7PWJ - chains AAA and FFF of the 6 polymer chains in the assembly; structure by X-ray diffraction, 1.94 A resolution.

Chain AAA:
Name: Deoxyuridine 5'-triphosphate nucleotidohydrolase, mitochondrial
Source organism: Homo sapiens
Notes: EC 3.6.1.23
UniProt: P33316 (DUT_HUMAN); residues 0-141 here correspond to UniProt positions 111-252 (UniProt number = residue number + 111)
Amino-acid sequence (145 residues; each row starts with the number of its first residue; numbers below 1 keep their minus sign (Tyr-3 is residue -3)):
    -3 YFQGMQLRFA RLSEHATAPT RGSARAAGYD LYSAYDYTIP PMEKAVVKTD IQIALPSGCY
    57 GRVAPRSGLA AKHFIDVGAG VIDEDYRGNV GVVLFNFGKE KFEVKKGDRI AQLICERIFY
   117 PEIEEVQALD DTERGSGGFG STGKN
Not modelled in the structure: -3 to -1, 137-141
Construct notes: expression tag (-3 to -1)
Swiss-Prot annotation at these positions:
  - binding site (dUTP): Arg62 to Gly64, Gly76 to Tyr82, Gly87, Arg130, Phe135, Gly136
Reported in the primary citation:
  - conformationally variable residues (loop rearrangement): Arg130

Chain FFF:
Name: Orf20
Source organism: Staphylococcus aureus
UniProt: Q9F0J8 (Q9F0J8_STAAU); residue numbers follow UniProt; this construct covers 1-156
Amino-acid sequence (156 residues; numbered 1 to 156; the number before each row is that of its first residue):
     1 MEGAGQMAEL PTHYGTIIKT LRKYMKLTQS KLSERTGFSQ NTISNHENGN RNIGVNEIEI
    61 YGKGLGIPSY ILHRISDEFK EKGYSPTLND FGKFDKMYSY VNKAYYNDGD IYYSSYDLYD
   121 ETIKLLELLK ESKINVNDID YDYVLKLYKQ ILSTDT
Not modelled in the structure: 1-7, 156

Interface between chain AAA and chain FFF:
Contacting residue pairs (21; chain AAA residue first):
  Val77(AAA) with Tyr112(FFF), hydrogen bond (backbone-side chain)
  Ile78(AAA) with Tyr112(FFF)
  Asp79(AAA) with Tyr112(FFF), hydrogen bond
  Asp81(AAA) with Tyr106(FFF)
  Tyr82(AAA) with Tyr105(FFF); Tyr106(FFF); Gly109(FFF); Tyr112(FFF), hydrophobic; Tyr113(FFF)
  Arg83(AAA) with Tyr106(FFF), hydrogen bond (backbone-backbone); Asn107(FFF)
  Gly84(AAA) with Tyr106(FFF); Asn107(FFF)
  Asn85(AAA) with Tyr113(FFF)
  Val86(AAA) with Tyr113(FFF)
  Gly87(AAA) with Tyr113(FFF), hydrogen bond (backbone-side chain)
  Glu118(AAA) with Lys63(FFF), salt bridge
  Ile119(AAA) with Glu59(FFF)
  Glu120(AAA) with Asn56(FFF)
  Glu121(AAA) with Val55(FFF); Asn56(FFF)
Interface residues without a listed pair, chain AAA (16 interface residues in all): Lys44, Val89
Interface residues without a listed pair, chain FFF (12 interface residues in all): Asp108, Asp110
The authors on this interface:
  - interface residues, chain FFF: Tyr105(FFF)

Summary:
16 residues of chain AAA and 12 residues of chain FFF are in contact; the contacts include 4 hydrogen bonds
and 1 salt bridge. Polar contacts include Glu118(AAA)-Lys63(FFF), Val77(AAA)-Tyr112(FFF) and
Asp79(AAA)-Tyr112(FFF). UniProt lists 14 dUTP-binding residues on chain AAA. The paper reports the interface
residue Tyr105(FFF); conformational variability at Arg130(AAA).
Here chain AAA is Deoxyuridine 5'-triphosphate nucleotidohydrolase, mitochondrial (Homo sapiens) and chain FFF
is Orf20 (Staphylococcus aureus). Entry 7PWJ (dUTPase from human in complex with Stl) was determined by X-ray
diffraction (same publication as 7PWX).
